PDB entry 7F0C | X-ray diffraction, 2.07 A resolution | chains A and C

[Chain A]
Protein: Capreomycin phosphotransferase
Source organism: Saccharothrix mutabilis subsp. capreolus
UniProtKB: Q53826 (Q53826_STRMP); numbering as in UniProt (aligned over 1-281)
Amino-acid sequence (294 residues; row label = number of the first residue in the row):
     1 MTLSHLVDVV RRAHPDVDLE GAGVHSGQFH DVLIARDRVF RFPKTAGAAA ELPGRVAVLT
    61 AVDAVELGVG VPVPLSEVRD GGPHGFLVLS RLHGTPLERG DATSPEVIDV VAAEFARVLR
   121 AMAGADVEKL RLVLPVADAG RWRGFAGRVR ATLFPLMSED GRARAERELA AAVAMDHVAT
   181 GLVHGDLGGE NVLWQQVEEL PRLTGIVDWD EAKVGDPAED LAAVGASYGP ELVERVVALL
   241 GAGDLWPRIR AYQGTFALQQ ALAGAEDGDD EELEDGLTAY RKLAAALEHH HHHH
Disordered / not traced: 1, 284-294
Construct notes: expression tag (282-294)

[Chain C]
Protein: Dpp-ser-dpp-ual-myn-kbe
Source organism: Saccharothrix mutabilis subsp. capreolus
Amino-acid sequence (6 residues; numbered 1 to 6; the number before each row is that of its first residue):
     1 XXXXXS
Modified positions: KBE (beta-lysine) at position 1, DPP (diaminopropanoic acid) at position 2, UAL ((2Z)-2-amino-3-(carbamoylamino)prop-2-enoic acid) at position 3, MYN ((2S)-amino[(4R)-2-amino-1,4,5,6-tetrahydropyrimidin-4-yl]ethanoic acid) at position 4, DPP (diaminopropanoic acid) at position 5
Covalent attachments: covalent link DPP_2-Ser6

[How chain A and chain C interact]
Residue-residue contacts - 24 pairs, chain A then chain C:
  Gly185(A) - DPP_5(C)  hydrogen bond (backbone-backbone)
  Asp186(A) - MYN_4(C)
  Asp186(A) - DPP_5(C)
  Asp186(A) - Ser6(C)  hydrogen bond
  Gly188(A) - MYN_4(C)
  Glu190(A) - KBE_1(C)
  Glu190(A) - MYN_4(C)
  Glu190(A) - Ser6(C)
  Glu211(A) - DPP_5(C)  hydrogen bond (side chain-backbone)
  Ala223(A) - MYN_4(C)
  Ala226(A) - UAL_3(C)
  Ala226(A) - MYN_4(C)
  Ser227(A) - MYN_4(C)
  Phe256(A) - UAL_3(C)
  Phe256(A) - MYN_4(C)
  Phe256(A) - DPP_5(C)
  Ala257(A) - UAL_3(C)
  Gln259(A) - DPP_5(C)  hydrogen bond (side chain-backbone)
  Gln260(A) - DPP_2(C)
  Gln260(A) - UAL_3(C)
  Asp267(A) - KBE_1(C)
  Glu272(A) - KBE_1(C)
  Glu272(A) - DPP_2(C)
  Asp275(A) - UAL_3(C)
Interface residues without a listed pair, chain A (17 interface residues in all): Asn191, Gly276

[In short]
17 residues of chain A face 6 of chain C across their interface; the contacts include 4 hydrogen bonds. Polar
pairs include Asp186(A)-Ser6(C), Glu211(A)-DPP_5(C) and Gln259(A)-DPP_5(C).
Chain A is Capreomycin phosphotransferase and chain C is Dpp-ser-dpp-ual-myn-kbe, both from Saccharothrix
mutabilis subsp. capreolus; the structure, Crystal structure of capreomycin phosphotransferase in complex with
CMN IIA, was determined by X-ray diffraction together with 7F0A, 7F0B and 7F0F from the same study.
